Entry 6VQ9 (electron microscopy, 3.60 A resolution); this record covers chains E and J of the 16 polymer chains in the assembly.

[Chain E]
Protein: V-type proton ATPase subunit B, brain isoform
Source organism: Rattus norvegicus
UniProt: P62815 (VATB2_RAT); numbering as in UniProt (aligned over 1-511)
Amino-acid sequence (511 residues; row label = number of the first residue in the row):
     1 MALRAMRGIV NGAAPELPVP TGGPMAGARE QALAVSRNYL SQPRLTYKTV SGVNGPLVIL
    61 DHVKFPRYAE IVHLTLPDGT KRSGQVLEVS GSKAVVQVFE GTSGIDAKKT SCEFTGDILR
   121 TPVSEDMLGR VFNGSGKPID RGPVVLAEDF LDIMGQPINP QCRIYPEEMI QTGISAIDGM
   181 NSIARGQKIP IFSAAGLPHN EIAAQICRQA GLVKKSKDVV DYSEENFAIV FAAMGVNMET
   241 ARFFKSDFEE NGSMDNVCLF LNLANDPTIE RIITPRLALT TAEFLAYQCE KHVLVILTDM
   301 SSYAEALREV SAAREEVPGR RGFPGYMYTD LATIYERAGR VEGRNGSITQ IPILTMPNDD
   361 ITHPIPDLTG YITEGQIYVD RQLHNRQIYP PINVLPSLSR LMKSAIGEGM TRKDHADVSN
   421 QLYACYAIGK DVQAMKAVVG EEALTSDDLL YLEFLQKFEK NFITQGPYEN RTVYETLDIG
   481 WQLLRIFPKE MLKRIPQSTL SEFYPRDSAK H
Unresolved in the structure: 1-38, 216-224, 507-511
Curated features (UniProtKB/Swiss-Prot):
  - binding site (ATP): R400

[Chain J]
Protein: V-type proton ATPase subunit E 1
Source organism: Rattus norvegicus
UniProt: Q6PCU2 (VATE1_RAT); numbering as in UniProt (aligned over 1-226)
Amino-acid sequence (226 residues; numbered 1 to 226; the number before each row is that of its first residue):
     1 MALSDADVQK QIKHMMAFIE QEANEKAEEI DAKAEEEFNI EKGRLVQTQR LKIMEYYEKK
    61 EKQIEQQKKI QMSNLMNQAR LKVLRARDDL ITDLLNEAKQ RLSKVVKDTT RYQVLLDGLV
   121 LQGLYQLLEP RMIVRCRKQD FPLVKAAVQK AIPMYKIATK KDVDVQIDLE AYLPEDIAGG
   181 VEIYNGDRKI KVSNTLESRL DLIAQQMMPE VRGALFGANA NRKFLD
Unresolved in the structure: 1-65
Curated features (UniProtKB/Swiss-Prot):
  - modified residue: A2 (N-acetylalanine), Y56 (Phosphotyrosine)

[Interface between chain E and chain J]
Residue-residue contacts (79):
  Y39(E) with Q206(J); M207(J), hydrophobic
  L40(E) with Q206(J), hydrogen bond (backbone-side chain)
  S41(E) with Q122(J), hydrogen bond (backbone-side chain); R199(J), hydrogen bond (backbone-side chain); I203(J); Q206(J)
  Q42(E) with Q122(J), hydrogen bond; Q126(J), hydrogen bond; L202(J)
  P43(E) with Q122(J); V192(J), hydrophobic; S193(J); N194(J)
  R44(E) with V192(J); S193(J), hydrogen bond (backbone-backbone); L202(J)
  L45(E) with Q126(J); K191(J); V192(J), hydrophobic
  T46(E) with K189(J); I190(J); K191(J), hydrogen bond (backbone-backbone)
  Y47(E) with K189(J); I190(J), hydrophobic
  K48(E) with K189(J), hydrogen bond (backbone-backbone)
  T49(E) with K189(J)
  H62(E) with I190(J)
  K64(E) with L127(J); L128(J); E129(J), salt bridge
  E125(E) with N219(J); N221(J), hydrogen bond
  D126(E) with R87(J), salt bridge; R212(J), salt bridge
  G129(E) with R80(J), hydrogen bond (backbone-side chain)
  R130(E) with L81(J); L84(J)
  D140(E) with L81(J)
  R141(E) with R85(J), hydrogen bond (backbone-side chain)
  G142(E) with L81(J)
  P143(E) with L84(J); D88(J)
  L146(E) with R87(J); M208(J), hydrophobic; R212(J), hydrogen bond (backbone-side chain); F216(J), hydrophobic
  A147(E) with P209(J); R212(J)
  E148(E) with P209(J); R212(J), salt bridge; N219(J), hydrogen bond; R222(J)
  D149(E) with R222(J), salt bridge
  F150(E) with P209(J), hydrophobic
  E249(E) with S73(J); N77(J), hydrogen bond (backbone-side chain)
  E250(E) with I70(J); S73(J), hydrogen bond (backbone-side chain)
  N251(E) with K69(J); S73(J)
  G252(E) with S73(J), hydrogen bond (backbone-side chain)
  M254(E) with N77(J); R80(J)
  D255(E) with N77(J); R80(J), salt bridge
  F284(E) with R222(J)
  Y287(E) with F224(J)
  Q288(E) with N221(J); R222(J), hydrogen bond; K223(J), hydrogen bond (backbone-backbone); F224(J), hydrogen bond (backbone-backbone); D226(J), hydrogen bond (side chain-backbone)
  C289(E) with N219(J); N221(J)
  E290(E) with K223(J); F224(J)
  G343(E) with F224(J)
  R344(E) with F224(J)
Other interface residues (no listed pair), chain E (42 interface residues in all): F65, K108, V144
Other interface residues (no listed pair), chain J (40 interface residues in all): I91, R188, Q205, L225

[Summary]
42 residues of chain E and 40 residues of chain J are in contact; the contacts include 20 hydrogen bonds and 6
salt bridges. Among the polar pairs are K64(E)-E129(J), D126(E)-R87(J) and D126(E)-R212(J). From UniProt:
ATP-binding residue R400(E) on chain E.
Chain E is V-type proton ATPase subunit B, brain isoform and chain J is V-type proton ATPase subunit E 1, both
from Rattus norvegicus; the structure, Mammalian V-ATPase from rat brain soluble V1 region rotational state 1
with SidK and ADP (from ..., was determined by electron microscopy (same publication as 6VQA, 6VQB, 6VQI, 6VQJ
and 6VQK).
